7U9G - chains A and I of the 9 polymer chains in the assembly; structure by electron microscopy, 3.39 A resolution.

[Chain A]
Molecule: Glycoprotein
Organism: Rabies virus
UniProt: P08667 (GLYCO_RABVP); residues -18 to 420 here correspond to UniProt positions 1-439 (UniProt number = residue number + 19)
Amino-acid sequence (439 residues; numbered -18 to 420; the number before each row is that of its first residue; numbers below 1 keep their minus sign (Met-18 is residue -18)):
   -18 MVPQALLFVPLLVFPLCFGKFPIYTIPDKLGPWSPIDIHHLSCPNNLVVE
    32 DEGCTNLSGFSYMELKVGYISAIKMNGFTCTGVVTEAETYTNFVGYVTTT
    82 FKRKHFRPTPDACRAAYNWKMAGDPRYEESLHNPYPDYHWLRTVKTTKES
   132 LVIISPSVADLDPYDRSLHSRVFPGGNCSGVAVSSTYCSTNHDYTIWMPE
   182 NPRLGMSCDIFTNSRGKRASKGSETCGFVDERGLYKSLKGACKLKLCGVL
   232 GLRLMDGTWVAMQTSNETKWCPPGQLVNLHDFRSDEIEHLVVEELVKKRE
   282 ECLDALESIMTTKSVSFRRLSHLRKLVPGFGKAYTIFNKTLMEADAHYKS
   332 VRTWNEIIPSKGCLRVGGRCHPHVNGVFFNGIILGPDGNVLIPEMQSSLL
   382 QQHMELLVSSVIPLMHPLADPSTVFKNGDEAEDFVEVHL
Disordered / not traced: -18 to 0, 71-77, 119-124, 403-420
Cystine bridges: Cys24-Cys283, Cys35-Cys207, Cys61-Cys94, Cys159-Cys169, Cys189-Cys228, Cys223-Cys252, Cys344-Cys351
Glycans and other covalent adducts: N-acetylglucosamine (NAG) linked to Asn158, Asn247, Asn319
Swiss-Prot annotation at these positions:
  - glycosylation (N-linked (GlcNAc...) asparagine): Asn37, Asn247, Asn319
What the authors report for this chain:
  - self-association interface (contacts with another copy of this molecule): Glu274 to Thr293, Ser378 to His384
  - conformationally variable residues: Ile373 to Val389
  - mutagenesis - F74A, Y77A, W121A: decreased expression
  - mutagenesis - Y119A: unchanged expression

[Chain I]
Molecule: RVA122 Fab Heavy Chain
Organism: Homo sapiens
Notes: antibody fragment or engineered binder
Amino-acid sequence (265 residues; row label = number of the first residue in the row):
   218 QVHLQESGPGLVKPSETLSLTCTVSGDSMNNFYWGWIRQPAGKGLEWIGY
   268 IYYSGTTNYNPSLKSRVTISIDTSKNQFSLKVNSVTAADTAVYYCARDSG
   318 DYVSYYYYGMDVWGPGTTVTVSSASTKGPSVFPLAPSSKSTSGGTAALGC
   368 LVKDYFPEPVTVSWNSGALTSGVHTFPAVLQSSGLYSLSSVVTVPSSSLG
   418 TQTYICNVNHKPSNTKVDKKVEPKSCDLEVDDDDKAGWSHPQFEKGGGSG
   468 GGSGGGSWSHPQFEK
Disordered / not traced: 340-482
Cystine bridges: Cys239-Cys312

[Chain A / chain I interface]
Contacting residue pairs - 24 pairs, chain A then chain I:
  Lys1(A) - Tyr319(I)
  Phe2(A) - Tyr319(I)
  Pro3(A) - Tyr319(I)
  Val29(A) - Tyr322(I)
  Glu31(A) - Tyr322(I)
  Glu31(A) - Tyr325(I)  hydrogen bond
  Cys35(A) - Tyr323(I)  hydrogen bond (backbone-side chain)
  Thr36(A) - Tyr323(I)
  Leu38(A) - Tyr323(I)  hydrophobic
  Leu38(A) - Tyr324(I)
  Lys198(A) - Asp244(I)  salt bridge
  Arg213(A) - Asn248(I)  hydrogen bond (backbone-side chain)
  Gly214(A) - Ser321(I)  hydrogen bond (backbone-side chain)
  Leu215(A) - Tyr322(I)  hydrophobic
  Tyr216(A) - Tyr323(I)  hydrophobic
  Pro309(A) - Tyr319(I)
  Pro309(A) - Tyr322(I)
  Ser331(A) - Tyr319(I)  hydrogen bond (side chain-backbone)
  Ser331(A) - Val320(I)
  Arg333(A) - Tyr250(I)
  Arg333(A) - Tyr267(I)
  Arg333(A) - Asp315(I)  salt bridge
  Thr334(A) - Tyr267(I)
  Glu337(A) - Tyr250(I)
Other interface residues (no listed pair), chain A (25 interface residues in all): Asn37, Ala200, Glu212, Val308, Lys330, Asn336, Arg346
Other interface residues (no listed pair), chain I (18 interface residues in all): Tyr270, Ser271, Thr273, Thr274, Asn275, Gly317

[In short]
25 residues of chain A and 18 residues of chain I are in contact, with 5 hydrogen bonds and 2 salt bridges.
Polar pairs include Lys198(A)-Asp244(I), Arg333(A)-Asp315(I) and Glu31(A)-Tyr325(I). The paper reports that
F74A, Y77A and W121A of chain A reduce expression; conformational variability at Ile373(A).
Chain A is Glycoprotein (Rabies virus) and chain I is RVA122 Fab Heavy Chain (Homo sapiens); the structure,
Rabies virus glycoprotein pre-fusion trimer in complex with neutralizing antibody RVA122, was determined by
electron microscopy.
